PDB entry 1N9I | X-ray diffraction, 1.60 A resolution | chain A

[Chain A]
Protein: Myoglobin
From: Physeter catodon
Reference sequence: P02185 (MYG_PHYCA); residues 0-153 here correspond to UniProt positions 1-154 (UniProt number = residue number + 1)
Amino-acid sequence (154 residues; numbered 0 to 153; the number before each row is that of its first residue; numbering starts at 0):
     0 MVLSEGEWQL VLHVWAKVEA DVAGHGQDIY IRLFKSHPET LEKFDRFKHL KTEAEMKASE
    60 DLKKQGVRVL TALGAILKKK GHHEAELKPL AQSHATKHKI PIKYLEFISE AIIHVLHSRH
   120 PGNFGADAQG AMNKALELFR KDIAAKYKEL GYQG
Differences from the reference sequence: engineered mutation Tyr29 (Leu30 in P02185), Gln64 (His65 in P02185), Arg67 (Thr68 in P02185)
Ion coordination: heme Fe: His93 (together with hydroxide ion)
Ligand contacts:
  - heme (HEM): Thr39, Lys42, Phe43, Arg45, Phe46, Gln64, Arg67, Val68, Ala71, Leu72, Leu89, Ser92, His93, His97, Ile99, Tyr103, Leu104, Ile107, Ile111, Phe138
  - hydroxide ion (OH): Tyr29, Phe43, Gln64, Val68, His93

[Overview]
Ligands of chain A: hydroxide ion and heme.
Chain A is Myoglobin (Physeter catodon); the structure, structure of earth-grown oxidized myoglobin mutant YQR
(ISS8A), was determined by X-ray diffraction together with 1N9F, 1N9H, 1N9X and 1NAZ from the same study.
